6EYS - chains B and A; structure by X-ray diffraction, 2.09 A resolution.

== Chain B (and A) ==
Name: PvdP
Organism: Pseudomonas aeruginosa UCBPP-PA14
Notes: chain A of this document is another copy of the same molecule, construct and numbering; everything in this record applies to it too
Reference sequence: A0A0H2ZBG1 (A0A0H2ZBG1_PSEAB); residue numbers follow UniProt; this construct covers 26-544
Chain sequence (536 residues; row label = number of the first residue in the row):
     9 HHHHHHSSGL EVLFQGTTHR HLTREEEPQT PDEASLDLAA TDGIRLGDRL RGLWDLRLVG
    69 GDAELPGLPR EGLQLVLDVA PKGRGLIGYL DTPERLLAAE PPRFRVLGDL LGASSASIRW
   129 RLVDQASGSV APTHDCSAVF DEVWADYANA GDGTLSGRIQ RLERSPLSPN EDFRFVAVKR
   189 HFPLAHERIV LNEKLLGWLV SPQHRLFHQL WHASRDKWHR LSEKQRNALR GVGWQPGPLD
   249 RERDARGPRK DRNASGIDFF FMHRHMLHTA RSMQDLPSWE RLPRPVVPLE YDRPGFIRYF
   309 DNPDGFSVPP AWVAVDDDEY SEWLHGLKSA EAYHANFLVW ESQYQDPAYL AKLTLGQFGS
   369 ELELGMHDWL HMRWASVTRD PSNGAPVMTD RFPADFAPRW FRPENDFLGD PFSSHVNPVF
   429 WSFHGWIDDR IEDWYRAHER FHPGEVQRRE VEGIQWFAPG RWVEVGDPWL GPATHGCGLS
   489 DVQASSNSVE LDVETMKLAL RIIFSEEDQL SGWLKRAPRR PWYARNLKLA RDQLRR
Not modelled in the structure: 9-35, 153-159, 485-499, 519-525, 543-544 (chain A: 9-35, 151-158, 484-499, 514-526, 542-544)
Differences from the reference sequence: expression tag (9-25)
Reported in the primary citation:
  - contacts within the chain: Asp86-Leu297 (backbone contact), Leu104-Arg301 (hydrogen bond), Ala106-Arg301 (hydrogen bond), Glu108-Arg301 (hydrogen bond), Asp56-His333 (hydrogen bond), Gly417-Pro529, Arg272-Asp436, His220-Tyr531, His379-Tyr531 (pi stacking)
  - self-association interface (contacts with another copy of this molecule): Pro36 to Ala47
  - conformationally variable residues (order/disorder transition): Glu514 to Gln541
  - catalytic residues: Glu371, Asp376 (proposed by the authors, not directly observed)

== Interface between chain B and chain A ==
Residue-residue contacts (121; chain B residue first):
  Gln37(B) - Pro256(A)
  Thr38(B) - Lys258(A)  hydrogen bond (backbone-side chain)
  Thr38(B) - Asp259(A)
  Pro39(B) - Lys258(A)
  Pro39(B) - Leu372(A)
  Asp40(B) - Arg254(A)
  Asp40(B) - Lys258(A)  salt bridge
  Glu41(B) - Leu372(A)
  Glu41(B) - Asn534(A)
  Glu41(B) - Lys536(A)
  Ala42(B) - Trp348(A)  hydrophobic
  Ala42(B) - Gly373(A)
  Ala42(B) - Trp377(A)
  Ala42(B) - Lys536(A)
  Ser43(B) - Asn344(A)  hydrogen bond (backbone-side chain)
  Ser43(B) - Trp377(A)
  Ser43(B) - Lys536(A)  hydrogen bond
  Leu44(B) - Ala340(A)  hydrophobic
  Leu44(B) - Asn344(A)
  Leu44(B) - Trp377(A)
  Leu44(B) - Ala538(A)
  Leu44(B) - Gln541(A)
  Asp45(B) - Ala343(A)
  Asp45(B) - Asn344(A)  hydrogen bond (backbone-side chain)
  Leu46(B) - Glu339(A)
  Leu46(B) - Ala343(A)
  Ala88(B) - His342(A)
  Gly91(B) - His342(A)
  Arg92(B) - His342(A)  hydrogen bond (backbone-backbone)
  Arg92(B) - Val347(A)
  Gly93(B) - His342(A)  hydrogen bond (backbone-backbone)
  Gly93(B) - Leu346(A)
  Gly93(B) - Val347(A)
  Ile95(B) - Leu346(A)  hydrophobic
  Arg113(B) - Arg289(A)
  Leu115(B) - Leu346(A)  hydrophobic
  Leu115(B) - Glu349(A)
  Leu115(B) - Gln353(A)
  Gly116(B) - Ser350(A)
  Asp117(B) - Ser350(A)  hydrogen bond
  Asp117(B) - Gln351(A)
  Leu119(B) - Val347(A)  hydrophobic
  Leu119(B) - Gln351(A)
  Arg127(B) - Asp354(A)  salt bridge
  Arg127(B) - Ala356(A)
  Arg129(B) - Ser350(A)  hydrogen bond
  Arg129(B) - Asp354(A)  salt bridge
  Val138(B) - Glu288(A)
  Val138(B) - Gln353(A)
  Pro140(B) - Gln353(A)
  Gln168(B) - Arg448(A)  hydrogen bond
  Arg169(B) - Arg448(A)
  Leu170(B) - Pro355(A)  hydrophobic
  Leu170(B) - Arg448(A)  hydrogen bond (backbone-side chain)
  Arg172(B) - Arg448(A)  hydrogen bond (backbone-side chain)
  Pro174(B) - Arg448(A)
  Arg254(B) - Asp40(A)
  Lys258(B) - Thr38(A)  hydrogen bond (side chain-backbone)
  Lys258(B) - Pro39(A)
  Lys258(B) - Asp40(A)  salt bridge
  Asp259(B) - Thr38(A)
  Glu288(B) - Val138(A)
  Arg289(B) - Arg113(A)
  Pro293(B) - Tyr299(A)  hydrogen bond (backbone-side chain)
  Val294(B) - Tyr299(A)  hydrogen bond (backbone-side chain)
  Val295(B) - Tyr299(A)  hydrophobic
  Pro296(B) - Tyr299(A)
  Glu298(B) - Arg292(A)
  Glu298(B) - Tyr341(A)
  Glu298(B) - His342(A)  salt bridge
  Tyr299(B) - Pro293(A)  hydrogen bond (side chain-backbone)
  Tyr299(B) - Val294(A)  hydrogen bond (side chain-backbone)
  Tyr299(B) - Val295(A)  hydrophobic
  Tyr299(B) - Pro296(A)
  Glu339(B) - Leu46(A)
  Ala340(B) - Leu44(A)  hydrophobic
  His342(B) - Ala88(A)
  His342(B) - Gly91(A)
  His342(B) - Arg92(A)  hydrogen bond (backbone-backbone)
  His342(B) - Gly93(A)  hydrogen bond (backbone-backbone)
  His342(B) - Glu298(A)  salt bridge
  Ala343(B) - Asp45(A)
  Asn344(B) - Ser43(A)  hydrogen bond (side chain-backbone)
  Asn344(B) - Leu44(A)
  Asn344(B) - Asp45(A)  hydrogen bond (side chain-backbone)
  Leu346(B) - Gly93(A)
  Leu346(B) - Ile95(A)  hydrophobic
  Leu346(B) - Leu115(A)  hydrophobic
  Val347(B) - Arg92(A)
  Val347(B) - Gly93(A)
  Val347(B) - Leu119(A)  hydrophobic
  Trp348(B) - Ala42(A)  hydrophobic
  Glu349(B) - Leu115(A)
  Ser350(B) - Gly116(A)
  Ser350(B) - Asp117(A)  hydrogen bond
  Ser350(B) - Arg129(A)  hydrogen bond
  Gln351(B) - Asp117(A)
  Gln351(B) - Leu119(A)
  Gln353(B) - Val138(A)
  Gln353(B) - Pro140(A)
  Asp354(B) - Arg127(A)  salt bridge
  Asp354(B) - Arg129(A)  salt bridge
  Pro355(B) - Leu170(A)  hydrophobic
  Ala356(B) - Arg127(A)
  Leu372(B) - Pro39(A)
  Leu372(B) - Asp40(A)
  Leu372(B) - Glu41(A)
  Gly373(B) - Ala42(A)
  Trp377(B) - Ala42(A)
  Trp377(B) - Ser43(A)
  Trp377(B) - Leu44(A)
  Arg448(B) - Gln168(A)  hydrogen bond
  Arg448(B) - Arg169(A)
  Arg448(B) - Leu170(A)  hydrogen bond (side chain-backbone)
  Arg448(B) - Arg172(A)  hydrogen bond (side chain-backbone)
  Arg448(B) - Pro174(A)
  Asn534(B) - Glu41(A)
  Lys536(B) - Glu41(A)
  Lys536(B) - Ser43(A)  hydrogen bond
  Ala538(B) - Leu44(A)
  Gln541(B) - Leu44(A)
Other interface residues (no listed pair), chain B (72 interface residues in all): Lys90, Leu94, Ala139, Asp143, Leu175, Arg292, Asp441, Arg444, Pro451
Other interface residues (no listed pair), chain A (75 interface residues in all): Gln37, Lys90, Leu94, Ala139, Asp143, Leu175, Asp441, Arg444, Pro451, Leu537

== Overview ==
Chain B and chain A form an interface of 72 and 75 residues respectively, with 26 hydrogen bonds and 8 salt
bridges. Polar pairs include Asp40(B)-Lys258(A), Arg127(B)-Asp354(A) and Arg129(B)-Asp354(A). The paper
reports catalytic residues Glu371(B) and Asp376(B); conformational variability at Glu514(B).
Both chains are PvdP (Pseudomonas aeruginosa UCBPP-PA14). Entry 6EYS (Crystal structure of the periplasmic
pyoverdine maturation protein PvdP) was determined by X-ray diffraction.
